PDB entry 2HIB | X-ray diffraction, 2.00 A resolution | chain X

Chain X:
Molecule: Sulfatase-modifying factor 1
Organism: Homo sapiens
Reference sequence: Q8NBK3 (SUMF1_HUMAN); numbering as in UniProt (aligned over 86-371)
Chain sequence (286 residues; numbered 86 to 371; the number before each row is that of its first residue):
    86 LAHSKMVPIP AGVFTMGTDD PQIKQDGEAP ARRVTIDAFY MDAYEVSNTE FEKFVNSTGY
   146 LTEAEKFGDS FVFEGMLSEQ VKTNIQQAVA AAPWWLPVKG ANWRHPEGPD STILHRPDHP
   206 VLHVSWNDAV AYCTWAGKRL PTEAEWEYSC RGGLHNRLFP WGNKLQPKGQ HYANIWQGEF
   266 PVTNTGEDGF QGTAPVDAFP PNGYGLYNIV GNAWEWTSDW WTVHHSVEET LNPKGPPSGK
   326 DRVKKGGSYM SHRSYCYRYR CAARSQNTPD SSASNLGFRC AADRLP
Unresolved in the structure: 163-174
Sequence notes: engineered mutation Ser336 (Cys in Q8NBK3)
Disulfides: Cys218-Cys365, Cys235-Cys346
Covalent attachments: N-acetylglucosamine (NAG) linked to Asn141
Ion coordination: Ca2+ site 1: Glu130, Asn293, Gly296, Ala298, Glu300; Ca2+ site 2: Asn259, Ile260, Asp273, Phe275

Summary:
Covalently linked N-acetylglucosamine: at Asn141. Glu130, Asn293, Gly296, Ala298 and Glu300 form the Ca2+ site
1. Asn259, Ile260, Asp273 and Phe275 form the Ca2+ site 2.
Chain X is Sulfatase-modifying factor 1 (Homo sapiens); the structure, human formylglycine generating enzyme,
C336S mutant, iodide co-crystallization, was determined by X-ray diffraction (same publication as 2HI8).
